8T7D - chains A and B; structure by X-ray diffraction, 3.44 A resolution.

Chain A (and B):
Protein: Isocitrate dehydrogenase [NADP] cytoplasmic
Organism: Homo sapiens
Notes: EC 1.1.1.42; chain B of this document is another copy of the same molecule, construct and numbering; everything in this record applies to it too
UniProt: O75874 (IDHC_HUMAN); residues 1-414 here = UniProt positions 1-414
Chain sequence (424 residues; each row starts with the number of its first residue):
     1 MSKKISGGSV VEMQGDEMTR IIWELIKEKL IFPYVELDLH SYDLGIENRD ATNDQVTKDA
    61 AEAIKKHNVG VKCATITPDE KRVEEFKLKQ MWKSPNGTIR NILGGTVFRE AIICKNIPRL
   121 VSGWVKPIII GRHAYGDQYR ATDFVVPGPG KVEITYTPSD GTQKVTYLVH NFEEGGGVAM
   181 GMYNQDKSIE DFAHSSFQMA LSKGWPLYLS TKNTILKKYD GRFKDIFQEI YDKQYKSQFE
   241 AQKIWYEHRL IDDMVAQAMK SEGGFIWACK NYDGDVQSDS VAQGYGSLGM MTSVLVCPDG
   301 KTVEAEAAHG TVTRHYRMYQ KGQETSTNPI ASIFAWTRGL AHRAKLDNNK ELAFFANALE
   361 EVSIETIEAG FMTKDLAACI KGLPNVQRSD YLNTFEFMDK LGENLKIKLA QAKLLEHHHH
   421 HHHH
Unresolved in the structure: 1-2, 136-140, 273-284, 415-424 (chain B: 1-2, 136-141, 273-288, 415-424)
Construct notes: expression tag (415-424)
Residues lining bound ligands: ZT3 (N-(4-tert-butylphenyl)-7,8-dimethyl-5,11-dihydro-6H-pyrido[2,3-b][1,5]benzodiazepine-6-carboxamide): Arg-109, Ala-111, Ile-113, Arg-119, Trp-124, Ile-128, Ile-130, Val-255, Trp-267, Met-291

Chain A / chain B interface:
Contacting residue pairs - 88 pairs, chain A then chain B:
  Leu-120(A) / Leu-120(B)  hydrophobic
  Thr-142(A) / Val-169(B)
  Asp-143(A) / Leu-216(B)
  Asp-143(A) / Lys-217(B)
  Asp-143(A) / Lys-218(B)
  Asp-143(A) / Tyr-219(B)  hydrogen bond (side chain-backbone)
  Phe-144(A) / Ile-154(B)  hydrophobic
  Phe-144(A) / Tyr-156(B)  hydrophobic
  Phe-144(A) / Tyr-167(B)  hydrophobic
  Val-145(A) / Lys-218(B)
  Val-146(A) / Tyr-156(B)  hydrophobic
  Pro-147(A) / Tyr-156(B)
  Gly-148(A) / Tyr-156(B)  hydrogen bond (backbone-side chain)
  Pro-149(A) / Tyr-156(B)
  Pro-149(A) / Pro-158(B)
  Pro-149(A) / Ser-159(B)  hydrogen bond (backbone-backbone)
  Gly-150(A) / Tyr-156(B)
  Gly-150(A) / Thr-157(B)
  Gly-150(A) / Pro-158(B)
  Gly-150(A) / Ser-159(B)  hydrogen bond (backbone-side chain)
  Lys-151(A) / Thr-155(B)
  Lys-151(A) / Tyr-156(B)
  Lys-151(A) / Thr-157(B)  hydrogen bond (backbone-backbone)
  Val-152(A) / Ile-154(B)  hydrophobic
  Val-152(A) / Thr-155(B)
  Val-152(A) / Tyr-156(B)  hydrophobic
  Glu-153(A) / Ile-154(B)
  Glu-153(A) / Thr-155(B)  hydrogen bond (backbone-backbone)
  Ile-154(A) / Phe-144(B)  hydrophobic
  Ile-154(A) / Val-152(B)  hydrophobic
  Ile-154(A) / Glu-153(B)
  Ile-154(A) / Met-180(B)
  Thr-155(A) / Lys-151(B)
  Thr-155(A) / Val-152(B)
  Thr-155(A) / Glu-153(B)  hydrogen bond (backbone-backbone)
  Thr-155(A) / Thr-155(B)
  Tyr-156(A) / Phe-144(B)  hydrophobic
  Tyr-156(A) / Val-146(B)  hydrophobic
  Tyr-156(A) / Pro-147(B)
  Tyr-156(A) / Gly-148(B)  hydrogen bond (side chain-backbone)
  Tyr-156(A) / Pro-149(B)  hydrogen bond (side chain-backbone)
  Tyr-156(A) / Gly-150(B)
  Tyr-156(A) / Lys-151(B)
  Tyr-156(A) / Val-152(B)  hydrophobic
  Thr-157(A) / Gly-150(B)
  Thr-157(A) / Lys-151(B)  hydrogen bond (backbone-backbone)
  Pro-158(A) / Pro-149(B)
  Pro-158(A) / Gly-150(B)
  Ser-159(A) / Pro-149(B)  hydrogen bond (backbone-backbone)
  Ser-159(A) / Gly-150(B)
  Asp-160(A) / Pro-149(B)
  Tyr-167(A) / Phe-144(B)  hydrophobic
  Val-169(A) / Thr-142(B)
  Val-169(A) / Gly-181(B)
  His-170(A) / Tyr-183(B)
  Gly-176(A) / Asp-186(B)  hydrogen bond (backbone-backbone)
  Gly-177(A) / Asn-184(B)
  Gly-177(A) / Asp-186(B)
  Val-178(A) / Tyr-183(B)
  Val-178(A) / Asn-184(B)  hydrogen bond (backbone-backbone)
  Val-178(A) / Tyr-219(B)  hydrophobic
  Ala-179(A) / Met-182(B)
  Met-180(A) / Ile-154(B)
  Met-180(A) / Gly-181(B)
  Met-180(A) / Met-182(B)  hydrogen bond (backbone-backbone)
  Met-180(A) / Leu-216(B)  hydrophobic
  Met-180(A) / Tyr-219(B)  hydrophobic
  Gly-181(A) / Val-169(B)
  Gly-181(A) / Met-180(B)
  Met-182(A) / Ala-179(B)
  Met-182(A) / Met-180(B)  hydrogen bond (backbone-backbone)
  Tyr-183(A) / His-170(B)  hydrogen bond
  Tyr-183(A) / Val-178(B)
  Asn-184(A) / Gly-177(B)
  Asn-184(A) / Val-178(B)  hydrogen bond (backbone-backbone)
  Gln-185(A) / Glu-173(B)
  Asp-186(A) / Gly-176(B)  hydrogen bond (backbone-backbone)
  Asp-186(A) / Gly-177(B)
  Leu-216(A) / Asp-143(B)
  Lys-217(A) / Asp-143(B)
  Lys-218(A) / Asp-143(B)  hydrogen bond (backbone-side chain)
  Lys-218(A) / Val-145(B)
  Tyr-219(A) / Asp-143(B)  hydrogen bond (backbone-side chain)
  Tyr-219(A) / Val-178(B)  hydrophobic
  Tyr-219(A) / Ala-179(B)
  Tyr-219(A) / Met-180(B)  hydrophobic
  Tyr-272(A) / Met-180(B)
  Tyr-272(A) / Tyr-272(B)  hydrophobic
Interface residues without a listed pair, chain A (44 interface residues in all): Leu-168, Phe-172, Ile-189, Cys-379, Leu-383
Interface residues without a listed pair, chain B (45 interface residues in all): Pro-118, Ser-122, Leu-168, Phe-172, Gln-185, Ile-189, Ile-215

In short:
Chain A and chain B form an interface of 44 and 45 residues respectively, with 20 hydrogen bonds. Among the
polar pairs are Asp-143(A)/Tyr-219(B), Gly-148(A)/Tyr-156(B) and Gly-150(A)/Ser-159(B). Bound to chain A:
compound ZT3.
Chain A and chain B are both Isocitrate dehydrogenase [NADP] cytoplasmic (Homo sapiens); the structure,
Crystal structure of wild type IDH1 bound to compound 1, was determined by X-ray diffraction, deposited
together with 9B81, 8T7N and 8T7O.
